PDB entry 3ZDY | X-ray diffraction, 2.45 A resolution | chains A and H of the 5 polymer chains in the assembly

# Chain A
Name: Integrin alpha-iib
From: Homo sapiens
Reference sequence: P08514 (ITA2B_HUMAN); residues 1-457 here correspond to UniProt positions 32-488 (UniProt number = residue number + 31)
Sequence (457 residues; row label = number of the first residue in the row):
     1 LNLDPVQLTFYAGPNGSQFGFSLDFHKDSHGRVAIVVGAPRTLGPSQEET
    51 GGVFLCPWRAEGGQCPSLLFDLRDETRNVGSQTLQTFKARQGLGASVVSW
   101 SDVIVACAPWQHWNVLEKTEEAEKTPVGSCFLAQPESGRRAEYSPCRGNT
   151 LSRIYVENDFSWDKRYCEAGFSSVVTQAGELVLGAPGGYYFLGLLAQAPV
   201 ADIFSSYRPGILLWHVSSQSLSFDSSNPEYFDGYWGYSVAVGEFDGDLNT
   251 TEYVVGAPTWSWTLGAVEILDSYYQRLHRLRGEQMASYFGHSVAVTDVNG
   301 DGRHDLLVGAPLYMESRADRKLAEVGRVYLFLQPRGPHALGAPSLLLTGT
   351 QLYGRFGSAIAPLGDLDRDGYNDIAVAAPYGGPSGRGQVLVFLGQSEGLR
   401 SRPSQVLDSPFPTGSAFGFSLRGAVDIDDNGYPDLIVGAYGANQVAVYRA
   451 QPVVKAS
Unresolved in the structure: 455-457
Disulfides: Cys56-Cys65, Cys107-Cys130, Cys146-Cys167
Metal / ion sites: Ca2+ site 1: Glu243, Asp245, Asp247, Thr250, Glu252; Ca2+ site 2: Asp297, Asn299, Asp301, Arg303, Asp305; Ca2+ site 3: Asp365, Asp367, Asp369, Tyr371, Asp373; Ca2+ site 4: Asp426, Asp428, Asn430, Tyr432, Asp434
Swiss-Prot annotation at these positions:
  - binding site (Ca(2+)): Glu243, Asp245, Asp247, Thr250, Glu252, Asp297, Asn299, Asp301, Arg303, Asp305, Asp365, Asp367, Asp369, Tyr371, Asp373, Asp426, Asp428, Asn430, Tyr432, Asp434
  - glycosylation (N-linked (GlcNAc...) asparagine): Asn15, Asn249

# Chain H
Name: 10E5 fab heavy chain
From: Mus musculus
Notes: antibody fragment or engineered binder
Sequence (221 residues; row label = number of the first residue in the row):
     1 EVQLQQSGAELVKPGASVKLSCTASGFNIKDTYVHWVKQRPEQGLEWIGR
    51 IDPANGYTKYDPKFQGKATITADTSSNTAYLQLSSLTSEDTAVYYCVRPL
   101 YDYYAMDYWGQGTSVTVSSAKTTAPSVYPLAPVCGDTTGSSVTLGCLVKG
   151 YFPEPVTLTWNSGSLSSGVHTFPAVLQSDLYTLSSSVTVTSSTWPSQSIT
   201 CNVAHPASSTKVDKKIEPRGP
Unresolved in the structure: 135-137, 220-221
Disulfides: Cys22-Cys96, Cys146-Cys201

# Chain A / chain H interface
Pairs across the interface (21; chain A residue first):
  Arg77(A) - Asp102(H)  salt bridge
  Val79(A) - Tyr104(H)  hydrophobic
  Gly80(A) - Tyr104(H)
  Gln82(A) - Tyr104(H)  hydrogen bond
  Leu84(A) - Tyr104(H)
  Asn149(A) - Tyr33(H)  hydrogen bond
  Asn149(A) - Tyr104(H)
  Ile154(A) - Tyr57(H)
  Asn158(A) - Tyr57(H)  hydrogen bond
  Ser205(A) - Tyr101(H)
  Ser206(A) - Tyr101(H)
  Ile211(A) - Asp102(H)
  Leu213(A) - Asp102(H)
  Leu213(A) - Tyr103(H)  hydrogen bond (backbone-backbone)
  Leu213(A) - Tyr104(H)
  Trp214(A) - Tyr101(H)
  Trp214(A) - Tyr103(H)
  His215(A) - Asp31(H)
  His215(A) - Thr32(H)
  His215(A) - Tyr101(H)  hydrogen bond (backbone-backbone)
  His215(A) - Tyr103(H)
Interface residues without a listed pair, chain A (16 interface residues in all): Glu117, Glu157
Interface residues without a listed pair, chain H (11 interface residues in all): Lys59, Pro99, Leu100

# In short
16 residues of chain A and 11 residues of chain H are in contact, with 5 hydrogen bonds and 1 salt bridge.
Polar pairs include Arg77(A)-Asp102(H), Gln82(A)-Tyr104(H) and Asn149(A)-Tyr33(H). From UniProt: 20
Ca2+-binding residues on chain A.
Here chain A is Integrin alpha-iib (Homo sapiens) and chain H is 10E5 fab heavy chain (Mus musculus). Entry
3ZDY (Integrin alphaIIB beta3 headpiece and RGD peptide complex) was determined by X-ray diffraction,
deposited together with 3ZDX, 3ZDZ, 3ZE0, 3ZE1 and 3ZE2.
